Entry 6M6S (X-ray diffraction, 1.60 A resolution); this record covers chains A and C of the 4 polymer chains in the assembly.

== Chain A ==
Name: Dicer Related Helicase
From: Caenorhabditis elegans
Notes: fragment: C-terminal domain
UniProt: Q93413 (Q93413_CAEEL); residues 940-1108 here = UniProt positions 940-1108
Amino-acid sequence (170 residues; numbered 939 to 1108; the number before each row is that of its first residue):
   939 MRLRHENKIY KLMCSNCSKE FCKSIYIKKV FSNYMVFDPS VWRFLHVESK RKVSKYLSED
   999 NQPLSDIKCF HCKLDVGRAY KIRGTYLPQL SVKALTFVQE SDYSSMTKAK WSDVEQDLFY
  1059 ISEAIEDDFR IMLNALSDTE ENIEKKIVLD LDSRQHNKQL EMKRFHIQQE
Disordered / not traced: 939-944, 1105-1108
Construct notes: initiating methionine (939)
Ion coordination: Zn2+: Cys952, Cys955, Cys1007, Cys1010
Reported in the primary citation:
  - binding site for the 12-nt RNA strand (chain C): Lys988, Lys990, Lys993, Arg1016, Lys1048, Ser1050
  - binding site for the 12-nt RNA strand: Phe969

== Chain C ==
Molecule: 12-nt RNA strand
Sequence (12 nucleotides; row label = number of the first residue in the row):
     1 XGCGCGCGCG CC
Modified residues: GTP (guanosine-5'-triphosphate) at position 1

== Interface between chain A and chain C ==
Residue-residue contacts (19):
  Phe969(A) - G2(C)  hydrogen bond to the base
  Ser970(A) - G2(C)  hydrogen bond to the sugar
  Ser970(A) - C3(C)  sugar contact
  Asn971(A) - GTP_1(C)
  Asn971(A) - G2(C)  sugar contact
  Lys988(A) - GTP_1(C)
  Lys990(A) - GTP_1(C)
  Ser992(A) - GTP_1(C)
  Lys993(A) - GTP_1(C)
  Tyr994(A) - GTP_1(C)
  Asn999(A) - GTP_1(C)
  Pro1001(A) - GTP_1(C)
  Arg1016(A) - GTP_1(C)
  Tyr1018(A) - GTP_1(C)
  Tyr1018(A) - G2(C)  hydrogen bond to the sugar
  Gln1027(A) - GTP_1(C)
  Gln1027(A) - G2(C)  hydrogen bond to the sugar
  Lys1048(A) - G4(C)  phosphate contact
  Trp1049(A) - C3(C)  phosphate contact
Interface residues without a listed pair, chain A (18 interface residues in all): Tyr972, Val991, Ser1050

== Summary ==
Chain A and chain C form an interface of 18 and 4 residues respectively; the contacts include 4 hydrogen
bonds. Polar pairs include Phe969(A)-G2(C), Ser970(A)-G2(C) and Tyr1018(A)-G2(C). From the paper: a binding
site for the 12-nt RNA strand (chain C) at Lys988(A), Lys990(A) and Lys993(A) among others; a binding site for
the 12-nt RNA strand at Phe969(A).
Here chain A is Dicer Related Helicase (Caenorhabditis elegans) and chain C is a 12-nt RNA strand. Entry 6M6S
(Crystal structure of Caenorhabditis elegans Dicer-related helicase 3 (DRH-3) C-terminal domain with 5'-ppp
12-mer dsRNA) was determined by X-ray diffraction (same publication as 6M6Q and 6M6R).
